PDB entry 2ZIQ | X-ray diffraction, 1.65 A resolution | chains L and H of the 3 polymer chains in the assembly

# Chain L
Name: Thrombin light chain
From: Homo sapiens
Notes: EC 3.4.21.5
UniProt: P00734 (THRB_HUMAN); residues 1-14 here correspond to UniProt positions 336-349 (UniProt number = residue number + 335)
Amino-acid sequence (36 residues; each row starts with the number of its first residue; a row labelled like 14A-14N holds insertion residues (14A, then the next letters in order)):
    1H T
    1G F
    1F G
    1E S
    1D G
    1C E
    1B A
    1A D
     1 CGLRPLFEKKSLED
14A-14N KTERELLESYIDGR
Disordered / not traced: 1H, 1G, 1F, 1E, 1D, 14L-14N
Swiss-Prot annotation at these positions:
  - site: Arg14N (Cleavage)

# Chain H
Name: Thrombin heavy chain
From: Homo sapiens
Notes: EC 3.4.21.5
UniProt: P00734 (THRB_HUMAN); the construct lacks a stretch of the UniProt sequence and is renumbered around it, so the offset changes along the chain: 16-36 = UniProt 364-384; 37-60 = UniProt 386-409; 61-77 = UniProt 419-435; 78-97 = UniProt 437-456; 7 more segments
Amino-acid sequence (259 residues; numbered 16 to 247 plus 28 insertion-coded residues; 1 number in that range is skipped by the numbering (no residue carries it; nothing is unmodelled there); the number before each row is that of its first residue; a row labelled like 60A-60I holds insertion residues (60A, then the next letters in order)):
    16 IVEGSDAEIGMSPWQVMLFRK
   36A S
    37 PQELLCGASLISDRWVLTAAHCLL
60A-60I YPPWDKNFT
    61 ENDLLVRIGKHSRTRYE
   77A R
    78 NIEKISMLEKIYIHPRYNWR
   97A E
    98 NLDRDIALMKLKKPVAFSDYIHPVCLPDRETA
129A-129C ASL
   130 LQAGYKGRVTGWGNLKETWT
149A-149E ANVGK
   150 GQPSVLQVVNLPIVERPVCKDSTRIRITDNMFCAG
  184A Y
   185 KP
186A-186D DEGK
   187 RGDACEGDSGGPFVMKSP
204A-204B FN
   205 NRWYQMGIVSWGE
   219 GCD
  221A R
   222 DGKYGFYTHVFRLKKWIQKVIDQFGE
Disordered / not traced: 148-149, 149A-149E, 247
Cystine bridges: Cys42-Cys58, Cys168-Cys182, Cys191-Cys220
Ligand contacts:
  - 26U (N-(4-carbamimidoylbenzyl)-1-(4-methylpentanoyl)-L-prolinamide): His57, Tyr60A, Trp60D, Glu97A, Asn98, Leu99, Ile174, Asp189, Ala190, Cys191, Glu192, Ser195, Val213, Ser214, Trp215, Gly216, Gly219, Cys220, Gly226
  - benzamidine (BEN): Ser171, Glu217, Arg221A, Gly223, Lys224
Swiss-Prot annotation at these positions:
  - region: Ala183 to Val200 (High affinity receptor-binding region which is also known as the TP508 peptide)
  - active site (Charge relay system): His57, Asp102, Ser195
  - glycosylation: Asn60G (N-linked (GlcNAc...) (complex) asparagine)

# Chain L / chain H interface
Inter-chain disulfides: Cys1(L)-Cys122(H)
Residue-residue contacts (59; chain L residue first):
  Cys1(L) with Pro120(H); Val121(H); Cys122(H), disulfide; Arg206(H), hydrogen bond (backbone-side chain)
  Asp1A(L) with His119(H), salt bridge; Arg206(H)
  Ala1B(L) with Arg206(H), hydrogen bond (backbone-side chain)
  Gly2(L) with Pro120(H), hydrogen bond (backbone-backbone); Cys122(H); Arg206(H); Trp207(H), hydrogen bond (backbone-backbone)
  Leu3(L) with His119(H), hydrogen bond (backbone-side chain); Asn205(H); Arg206(H)
  Arg4(L) with Gly25(H); Met26(H), hydrogen bond (side chain-backbone); Pro28(H); Trp29(H); Arg137(H); Trp207(H)
  Pro5(L) with Ser115(H); Asp116(H); His119(H)
  Leu6(L) with Ile24(H); Asp116(H)
  Phe7(L) with Glu23(H); Ile24(H); Gly25(H); Met26(H)
  Glu8(L) with Lys202(H), salt bridge; Asn205(H); Trp207(H), hydrogen bond
  Lys9(L) with His119(H), hydrogen bond
  Asp14(L) with Glu23(H); Met26(H); Arg137(H), salt bridge; Trp207(H)
  Lys14A(L) with Glu23(H), hydrogen bond (backbone-side chain)
  Thr14B(L) with Arg137(H), hydrogen bond; Asn159(H), hydrogen bond
  Glu14C(L) with Arg137(H); Lys202(H), salt bridge
  Glu14E(L) with Lys135(H), salt bridge; Asn159(H), hydrogen bond; Tyr184A(H), hydrogen bond; Lys186D(H), salt bridge
  Leu14F(L) with Lys135(H); Gly136(H); Asn159(H); Trp207(H), hydrophobic
  Ser14I(L) with Gly133(H); Tyr134(H); Lys135(H), hydrogen bond (side chain-backbone)
  Tyr14J(L) with Tyr134(H), hydrophobic; Lys135(H), hydrogen bond (side chain-backbone); Met201(H); Lys202(H), hydrogen bond (side chain-backbone); Pro204(H)
  Ile14K(L) with Tyr134(H), hydrogen bond (backbone-side chain)
Interface residues without a listed pair, chain L (21 interface residues in all): Leu14G
Interface residues without a listed pair, chain H (28 interface residues in all): Tyr117, Leu129C

# Overview
Chain L and chain H form an interface of 21 and 28 residues respectively; the contacts include 1 disulfide
bond, 17 hydrogen bonds and 6 salt bridges. Among the polar pairs are Asp1A(L)-His119(H), Glu8(L)-Lys202(H)
and Glu14E(L)-Lys135(H). Chain H binds compound 26U and benzamidine.
Chain L is Thrombin light chain and chain H is Thrombin heavy chain, both from Homo sapiens; the structure,
Thrombin Inhibition, was determined by X-ray diffraction.
